Entry 9B1Y (electron microscopy, 2.47 A resolution); this record covers chains Y and j of the 51 polymer chains in the assembly.

[Chain Y]
Molecule: 23S rRNA
Organism: Mycolicibacterium smegmatis
Sequence (3038 nucleotides; numbered 2 to 3120; 81 numbers in that range are skipped by the numbering (no residue carries them; nothing is unmodelled there); the number before each row is that of its first residue):
     2 AAGUGUUUAAGGGCGCAUGGUGGAUGCCUUGGCACUGGGAGCCGAUGAAG
    52 GACGUAGGAGGCUGCGAUAAGCCUCGGGGAGCUGUCAACCGAGCGUUGAU
   102 CCGAGGAUGUCCGAAUGGGGAAACCCGGCACGAGUGAUGUCGUGUCACCA
   152 GGCGCUGAAUAUAUAGGCGUCUGGGGGGAACGCGGGGAAGUGAAACAUCU
   202 CAGUACCCGUAGGAAGAGAAAACAAAAUGUGAUUCCGUGAGUAGUGGCGA
   252 GCGAAAGCGGAGGAUGGCUAAACCGUAUGCAUGUGAUACCGGGUAGGGGU
   302 UGUGUGUGCGGGGUUGUGGGACCUAUCUUUCCGGCUCUACCUGGCUGGAG
   352 GGCAGUGAGAAAAUGUUGUGGUUAGCGGAAAUGGCUUGGGAUGGCCUGCC
   402 GUAGACGGUGAGAGCCCGGUACGUGAAAACCCGACGUCUGUCUUGAUGGU
   452 GUUCCCGAGUAGCAGCGGGCCCGUGGAAUCUGCUGUGAAUCUGCCGGGAC
   502 CACCCGGUAAGCCUGAAUACUUCCCAGUGACCGAUAGCGGAUUAGUACCG
   552 UGAGGGAAUGGUGAAAAGUACCCCGGGAGGGGAGUGAAAGAGUACCUGAA
   602 ACCGUGCGCUUACAAUCCGUCAGAGCCCUCGACGUGUCGUGGGGUGAUGG
   652 CGUGCCUUUUGAAGAAUGAGCCUGCGAGUCAGGGACAUGUCGCGAGGUUA
   702 ACCCGGGUGGGGUAGCCGCAGCGAAAGCGAGUCUGAAUAGGGCGUAUCCA
   752 CACAAGAGUGUGUGGUGUAGUGGUGUGUUCUGGACCCGAAGCGGAGUGAU
   802 CUACCCAUGGCCAGGGUGAAGCGCGGGUAAGACCGCGUGGAGGCCCGAAC
   852 CCACUUAGGUUGAAGACUGAGGGGAUGAGCUGUGGGUAGGGGUGAAAGGC
   902 CAAUCAAACUCCGUGAUAGCUGGUUCUCCCCGAAAUGCAUUUAGGUGCAG
   952 CGUCGCAUGUUUCUUGCCGGAGGUAGAGCUACUGGAUGGCCGAUGGGCCC
  1002 CACAGGGUUACUGACGUCAGCCAAACUCCGAAUGCCGGUAAGUCCAAGAG
  1052 UGCGGCAGUGAGACGGCGGGGGAUAAGCUCCGUGCGUCGAGAGGGAAACA
  1102 GCCCAGAUCGCCGGCUAAGGCCCCUAAGCGUGUGCUAAGUGGAAAAGGAU
  1152 GUGCAGUCGCGAAGACAACCAGGAGGUUGGCUUAGAAGCAGCCACCCUUG
  1202 AAAGAGUGCGUAAUAGCUCACUGGUCAAGUGAUUGUGCGCCGAUAAUGUA
  1252 GCGGGGCUCAAGCACACCGCCGAAGCCGCGGCAGCCAACGUGUUGGCUGG
  1302 GUAGGGGAGCGUCCUGCAUCCGGUGAAGCCGCCGAGUGAUCGAGUGGUGG
  1352 AGGGUGUGGGAGUGAGAAUGCAGGCAUGAGUAGCGAUUAGGCAAGUGAGA
  1402 ACCUUGCCCGCCGAAAGACCAAGGGUUCCUGGGCCAGGCCAGUCCGCCCA
  1452 GGGUGAGUCGGGACCUAAGGCGAGGCCGACAGGCGUAGUCGAUGGACAAC
  1502 GGGUUGAUAUUCCCGUACCCGUGUAUGUGCGUCCAUGAUGAAUCAGCGGU
  1552 ACUAACCAUCCAAAACCACCGUGACCGCACCUUUCGGGGUGUGGCGUUGG
  1602 UGGGGCUGCAUGGGACCUUCGUUGGUAGUAGUCAAGCGAUGGGGUGACGC
  1652 AGGAAGGUAGCCGUACCGGUCAGUGGUAAUACCGGGGUAAGCCUGUAGGG
  1702 AGUCAGAUAGGUAAAUCCGUCUGGCAUAUAUCCUGAGAGGUGAUGCAUAG
  1752 CCGAGUGAGGCGAAUUCGGUGAUCCUAUGCUGCCGAGAAAAGCCUCUAGC
  1802 GAGGACAUACACGGCCCGUACCCCAAACCAACACAGGUGGUCAGGUAGAG
  1852 AAUACUAAGGCGUACGAGUGAACUAUGGUUAAGGAACUCGGCAAAAUGCC
  1902 CCCGUAACUUCGGGAGAAGGGGGACCCACAUGGCGUGUAAGCCUUUACGG
  1952 CCCAAGCGUGAGUGGGUGGCACAAACCAGUGAGAAGCGACUGUUUACUAA
  2002 AAACACAGGUCCGUGCGAAGUCGCAAGACGAUGUAUACGGACUGACGCCU
  2052 GCCCGGUGCUGGAAGGUUAAGAGGACCCGUUAACUCCCUUUGGGGGUGAA
  2102 GCGGAGAAUUUAAGCCCCAGUAAACGGCGGUGGUAACUAUAACCAUCCUA
  2152 AGGUAGCGAAAUUCCUUGUCGGGUAAGUUCCGACCUGCACGAAUGGCGUA
  2202 ACGACUUCUCAACUGUCUCAACCAUAGACUCGGCGAAAUUGCACUACGAG
  2252 UAAAGAUGCUCGUUACGCGCGGCAGGACGAAAAGACCCCGGGACCUUCAC
  2302 UACAACUUGGUAUUGGUGCUCGAU
  2407 CGUAUUGGGCCUCUAACCUCGGACCGUAUAUCCGGUUCAGGGACAGUGCC
  2457 UGGUGGGUAGUUUAACUGGGGCGGUUGCCUCCUAAAAUGUAACGGAGGCG
  2507 CCCAAAGGUUCCCUCAACCUGGACGGCAAUCAGGUGUUGAGUGUAAGUGC
  2557 ACAAGGGAGCUUGACUGCGAGACGGACAUGUCGAGCAGGGACGAAAGUCG
  2607 GGACUAGUGAUCCGGCACCUCUGAGUGGAAGGGGUGUCGCUCAACGGAUA
  2657 AAAGGUACCCCGGGGAUAACAGGCUGAUCUUCCCCAAGAGUCCAUAUCGA
  2707 CGGGAUGGUUUGGCACCUCGAUGUCGGCUCGUCGCAUCCUGGGGCUGGAG
  2757 CAGGUCCCAAGGGUUGGGCUGUUCGCCCAUUAAAGCGGCACGCGAGCUGG
  2807 GUUUAGAACGUCGUGAGACAGUUCGGUCUCUAUCCGCCGCGCGCGUCAGA
  2857 AGCUUGAGGAAACCUGUCCCUAGUACGAGAGGACCGGGACGGACGAACCU
  2907 CUGGUAUACCAGUUGUCCCACCAGGGGCACGGCUGGAUAGCCACGUUCGG
  2957 ACAGGAUAACCGCUGAAAGCAUCUAAGCGGGAAACCUCUUCCAAGACCAG
  3007 GCUUCUCACCCUCUAGGAGGGAUAAGGCCCCCCGCAGACCACGGGAUUGA
  3057 UAGACCAGACCUGGAAGCCUAGUAAUAGGUGCAGGGAACUGGCACUAACC
  3107 GGCCGAAAACUUAC
Metal / ion sites: Mg2+ site 1: G13, G14, U611; Mg2+ site 2: G77, G78; Mg2+ site 3: A105, G106; Mg2+ site 4 near G106 (its only coordinating residue here); Mg2+ site 5: U109, G110; Mg2+ site 6 near U117 (its only coordinating residue here); Mg2+ site 7 near G153 (its only coordinating residue here); Mg2+ site 8: U163, A164; Mg2+ site 9 near G176 (its only coordinating residue here); Mg2+ site 10: G191, U2467; Mg2+ site 11: U192, U201, C202; Mg2+ site 12: G193, A194; 308 more Mg2+ sites not listed

[Chain j]
Molecule: Large ribosomal subunit protein bL17
Organism: Mycolicibacterium smegmatis
UniProt: A0QSL9 (RL17_MYCS2); residues 2-119 here = UniProt positions 2-119
Sequence (118 residues; numbered 2 to 119; the number before each row is that of its first residue):
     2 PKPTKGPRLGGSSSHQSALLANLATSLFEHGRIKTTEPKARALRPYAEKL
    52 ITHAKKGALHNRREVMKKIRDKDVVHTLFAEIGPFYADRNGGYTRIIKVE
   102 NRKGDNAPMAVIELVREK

[Interface between chain Y and chain j]
Pairs across the interface (95):
  A1390(Y) - His16(j)  hydrogen bond to the base
  A1390(Y) - Ala19(j)  base contact
  G1391(Y) - His16(j)  sugar contact
  G1391(Y) - Leu20(j)  sugar contact
  G1391(Y) - Asn23(j)  base contact
  G1392(Y) - Leu24(j)  sugar contact
  G1392(Y) - Thr36(j)  phosphate contact
  C1393(Y) - His31(j)  sugar contact
  C1393(Y) - Ile34(j)  phosphate contact
  C1393(Y) - Lys35(j)  phosphate contact
  C1393(Y) - Thr36(j)  hydrogen bond to the phosphate
  A1394(Y) - His31(j)  hydrogen bond to the sugar
  A1394(Y) - Ile34(j)  sugar contact
  A1394(Y) - Lys35(j)  phosphate contact
  A1402(Y) - Arg103(j)  phosphate contact
  A1402(Y) - Gly105(j)  phosphate contact
  A1402(Y) - Asp106(j)  base contact
  C1403(Y) - Gly105(j)  base contact
  C1410(Y) - Asn23(j)  hydrogen bond to the sugar
  A1442(Y) - Lys104(j)  hydrogen bond to the sugar
  G1674(Y) - Arg63(j)  hydrogen bond to the phosphate
  G1674(Y) - Lys73(j)  hydrogen bond to the base
  G1674(Y) - Asp74(j)  base contact
  G1674(Y) - His77(j)  stacking on the base
  U1675(Y) - Arg63(j)  salt bridge to the phosphate
  G1676(Y) - Leu60(j)  sugar contact
  G1867(Y) - Asp106(j)  hydrogen bond to the sugar
  A1868(Y) - Lys40(j)  hydrogen bond to the phosphate
  A1868(Y) - Asp106(j)  sugar contact
  A1868(Y) - Ala108(j)  sugar contact
  G1869(Y) - Leu10(j)  phosphate contact
  G1869(Y) - Thr37(j)  phosphate contact
  G1869(Y) - Pro39(j)  sugar contact
  G1869(Y) - Lys40(j)  salt bridge to the phosphate
  U1870(Y) - Pro8(j)  base contact
  U1870(Y) - Arg42(j)  salt bridge to the phosphate
  G1871(Y) - Lys6(j)  sugar contact
  G1871(Y) - Gly7(j)  hydrogen bond to the phosphate
  A2225(Y) - Arg9(j)  salt bridge to the phosphate
  U2226(Y) - Gly12(j)  sugar contact
  U2226(Y) - Ser13(j)  hydrogen bond to the phosphate
  U2226(Y) - Ser14(j)  phosphate contact
  U2226(Y) - Gln17(j)  hydrogen bond to the phosphate
  A2227(Y) - Gly11(j)  phosphate contact
  A2227(Y) - Gly12(j)  phosphate contact
  C2232(Y) - Asn107(j)  hydrogen bond to the sugar
  G2233(Y) - Asn107(j)  sugar contact
  U2913(Y) - Ser14(j)  sugar contact
  A2914(Y) - Arg9(j)  salt bridge to the phosphate
  A2929(Y) - Arg64(j)  base contact
  G2930(Y) - Arg64(j)  hydrogen bond to the sugar
  G2931(Y) - Lys68(j)  sugar contact
  G2931(Y) - Arg71(j)  hydrogen bond to the sugar
  G2932(Y) - Lys68(j)  salt bridge to the phosphate
  G2932(Y) - Arg71(j)  hydrogen bond to the sugar
  C2934(Y) - Ser15(j)  hydrogen bond to the phosphate
  G3040(Y) - Lys3(j)  salt bridge to the phosphate
  C3041(Y) - Lys6(j)  salt bridge to the phosphate
  G3043(Y) - Lys6(j)  hydrogen bond to the base
  G3059(Y) - Pro2(j)  phosphate contact
  G3059(Y) - Lys3(j)  phosphate contact
  G3059(Y) - Arg45(j)  hydrogen bond to the sugar
  G3059(Y) - Glu49(j)  hydrogen bond to the sugar
  G3059(Y) - Gly92(j)  base contact
  G3059(Y) - Gly93(j)  base contact
  A3060(Y) - Pro2(j)  phosphate contact
  A3060(Y) - Pro46(j)  phosphate contact
  A3060(Y) - Glu49(j)  hydrogen bond to the sugar
  A3060(Y) - Lys50(j)  hydrogen bond to the phosphate
  A3060(Y) - Gly92(j)  sugar contact
  A3060(Y) - Gly93(j)  hydrogen bond to the sugar
  A3060(Y) - Tyr94(j)  sugar contact
  C3061(Y) - Lys50(j)  salt bridge to the phosphate
  C3061(Y) - Thr53(j)  hydrogen bond to the phosphate
  C3061(Y) - Gly92(j)  sugar contact
  C3061(Y) - Tyr94(j)  sugar contact
  A3071(Y) - His61(j)  hydrogen bond to the base
  A3072(Y) - Arg64(j)  hydrogen bond to the sugar
  G3073(Y) - Arg64(j)  salt bridge to the phosphate
  G3090(Y) - His61(j)  hydrogen bond to the phosphate
  G3091(Y) - His61(j)  salt bridge to the phosphate
  G3092(Y) - His54(j)  salt bridge to the phosphate
  A3093(Y) - Pro2(j)  hydrogen bond to the sugar
  A3094(Y) - Pro2(j)  sugar contact
  A3094(Y) - Lys3(j)  sugar contact
  A3094(Y) - Pro4(j)  base contact
  C3101(Y) - Arg90(j)  hydrogen bond to the sugar
  C3101(Y) - Asn91(j)  sugar contact
  C3101(Y) - Gly92(j)  hydrogen bond to the sugar
  C3101(Y) - Gly93(j)  hydrogen bond to the sugar
  U3102(Y) - Arg90(j)  sugar contact
  U3102(Y) - Gly93(j)  sugar contact
  U3102(Y) - Thr95(j)  hydrogen bond to the sugar
  U3102(Y) - Arg96(j)  hydrogen bond to the phosphate
  A3103(Y) - Arg96(j)  salt bridge to the phosphate
Interface residues without a listed pair, chain Y (54 interface residues in all): G1400, C1409, A1673, G2933, C3039, A3042, A3058, C3062
Interface residues without a listed pair, chain j (63 interface residues in all): Thr5, Ser27, Tyr47, Met67, Lys69, Ile97, Pro109, Val116

[In short]
Chain Y and chain j form an interface of 54 and 63 residues respectively; the contacts include 33 hydrogen
bonds, 13 salt bridges and 1 aromatic stacking contact. Polar pairs include A1390(Y)-His16(j),
G1674(Y)-Lys73(j) and G3043(Y)-Lys6(j). G13(Y), G14(Y) and U611(Y) coordinate Mg2+ site 1.
Chain Y is 23S rRNA and chain j is Large ribosomal subunit protein bL17, both from Mycolicibacterium
smegmatis; the structure, WT strain WT mycobacterial ribosome, was determined by electron microscopy.
